PDB entry 6FVM | X-ray diffraction, 1.63 A resolution | chains A and H of the 4 polymer chains in the assembly

[Chain A]
Protein: Beta sliding clamp
Source organism: Escherichia coli O157:H7
UniProt: P0A990 (DPO3B_ECO57); numbering as in UniProt (aligned over 1-366)
Sequence (368 residues; numbered -1 to 366; the number before each row is that of its first residue; numbers below 1 keep their minus sign (Ser-1 is residue -1)):
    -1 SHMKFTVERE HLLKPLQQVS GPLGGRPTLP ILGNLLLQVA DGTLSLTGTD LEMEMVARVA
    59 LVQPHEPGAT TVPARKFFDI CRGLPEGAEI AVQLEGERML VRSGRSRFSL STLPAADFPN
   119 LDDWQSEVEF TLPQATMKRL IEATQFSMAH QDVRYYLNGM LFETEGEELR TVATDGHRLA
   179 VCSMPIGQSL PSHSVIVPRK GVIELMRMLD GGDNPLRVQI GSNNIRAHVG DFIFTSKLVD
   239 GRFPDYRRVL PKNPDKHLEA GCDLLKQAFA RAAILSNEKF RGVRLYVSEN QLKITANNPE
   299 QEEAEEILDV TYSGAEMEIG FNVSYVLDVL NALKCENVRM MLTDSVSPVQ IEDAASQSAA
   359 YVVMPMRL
Construct notes: expression tag (-1 to 0); engineered mutation Pro346 (Ser in P0A990)

[Chain H]
Protein: P7 peptide
Sequence (6 residues; each row starts with the number of its first residue):
     1 XQADLF
Modified / non-standard residues: ACE (acetyl group) at position 1; Ala3 (2-amino-3-cyclohexyl-propionic acid; ALC)

[Interface between chain A and chain H]
Contacting residue pairs (28; chain A residue first):
  Arg152(A) with Phe6(H)
  Thr172(A) with Leu5(H); Phe6(H)
  Gly174(A) with Asp4(H); Leu5(H), hydrogen bond (backbone-backbone); Phe6(H)
  His175(A) with Gln2(H); Ala3(H), hydrogen bond (side chain-backbone); Asp4(H); Leu5(H)
  Arg176(A) with Leu5(H)
  Leu177(A) with Leu5(H), hydrophobic
  Pro242(A) with Phe6(H), hydrophobic
  Val247(A) with Leu5(H), hydrophobic
  Asn320(A) with Gln2(H)
  Tyr323(A) with Gln2(H)
  Val344(A) with Ala3(H)
  Val360(A) with Leu5(H), hydrophobic
  Met362(A) with Gln2(H), hydrogen bond (backbone-side chain); Ala3(H); Asp4(H); Leu5(H), hydrophobic
  Pro363(A) with Gln2(H), hydrogen bond (backbone-side chain); Ala3(H), hydrogen bond (backbone-backbone)
  Met364(A) with ACE_1(H); Gln2(H)
  Arg365(A) with ACE_1(H), hydrogen bond (backbone-backbone); Ala3(H)
Interface residues without a listed pair, chain A (19 interface residues in all): Leu155, Ser343, Pro346

[Summary]
19 residues of chain A face 6 of chain H across their interface; the contacts include 6 hydrogen bonds. Among
the polar pairs are His175(A)-Ala3(H), Met362(A)-Gln2(H) and Pro363(A)-Gln2(H).
Chain A is Beta sliding clamp (Escherichia coli O157:H7) and chain H is P7 peptide; the structure, Mutant DNA
polymerase sliding clamp from Escherichia coli with bound P7 peptide, was determined by X-ray diffraction
together with 6FVL, 6FVN and 6FVO from the same study.
